Entry 7L1R (electron microscopy, 3.10 A resolution); this record covers chains E and G of the 7 polymer chains in the assembly.

[Chain E]
Molecule: ATP synthase subunit beta
Organism: Bacillus sp. (strain PS3)
Notes: EC 7.1.2.2
Reference sequence: A0A0M4U1P9 (A0A0M4U1P9_BACP3); residue numbers follow UniProt; this construct covers 1-473
Sequence (484 residues; row label = number of the first residue in the row; numbers below 1 keep their minus sign (Met-10 is residue -10)):
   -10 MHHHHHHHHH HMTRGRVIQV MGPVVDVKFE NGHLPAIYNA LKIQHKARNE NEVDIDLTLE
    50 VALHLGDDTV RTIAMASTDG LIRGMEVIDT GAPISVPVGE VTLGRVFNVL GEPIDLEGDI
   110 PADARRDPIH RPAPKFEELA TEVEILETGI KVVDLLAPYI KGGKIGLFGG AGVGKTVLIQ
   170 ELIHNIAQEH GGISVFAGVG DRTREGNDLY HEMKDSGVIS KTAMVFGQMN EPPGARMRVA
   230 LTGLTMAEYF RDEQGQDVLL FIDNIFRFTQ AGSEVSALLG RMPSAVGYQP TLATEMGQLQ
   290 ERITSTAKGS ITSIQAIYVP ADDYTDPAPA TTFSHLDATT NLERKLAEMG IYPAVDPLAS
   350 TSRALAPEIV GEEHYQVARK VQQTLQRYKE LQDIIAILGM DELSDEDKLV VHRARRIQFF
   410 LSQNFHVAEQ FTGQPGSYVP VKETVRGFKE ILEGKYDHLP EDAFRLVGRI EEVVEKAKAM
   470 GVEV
Unresolved in the structure: -10 to 0, 471-473
Sequence notes: expression tag (-10 to 0); conflict Asp190 (Glu in A0A0M4U1P9)
Ion coordination: Mg2+: Thr165 (together with ADP)
Ligand contacts: ADP (adenosine-5'-diphosphate): Ala160, Gly161, Val162, Gly163, Lys164, Thr165, Val166, Tyr341, Phe414, Ala417, Phe420

[Chain G]
Molecule: ATP synthase gamma chain
Organism: Bacillus sp. (strain PS3)
Reference sequence: A0A0M4TPJ7 (A0A0M4TPJ7_BACP3); residues 4-288 here correspond to UniProt positions 1-285 (UniProt number = residue number - 3)
Sequence (285 residues; row label = number of the first residue in the row):
     4 MASLRDIKTR INATKKTSQI TKAMEMVSTS KLNRAEQNAK SFVPYMEKIQ EVVANVALGA
    64 GGASHPMLVS RPVKKTGYLV ITSDRGLAGA YNSNVLRLVY QTIQKRHACP DEYAIIVIGR
   124 VGLSFFRKRN MPVILDITRL PDQPSFADIK EIARKTVGLF ADGTFDELYM YYNHYVSAIQ
   184 QEVTERKLLP LTDLAENKQR TVYEFEPSQE ECLDVLLPQY AESLIYGALL DAKASEHAAR
   244 MTAMKNATDN ANELIRTLTL SYNRARQAAI TQEITEIVAG ANALQ
Unresolved in the structure: 4-5, 288
Sequence notes: conflict Cys112 (Ser109 in A0A0M4TPJ7), Cys215 (Ile212 in A0A0M4TPJ7)

[Interface between chain E and chain G]
Pairs across the interface (16; chain E residue first):
  Pro272(E) with Ile277(G), hydrophobic
  Ala274(E) with Thr274(G)
  Val275(E) with Gln270(G); Thr274(G)
  Gly276(E) with Ile277(G)
  Asp312(E) with Asn266(G); Arg269(G), salt bridge; Gln270(G), hydrogen bond
  Thr314(E) with Gln270(G), hydrogen bond
  Asp315(E) with Arg269(G), salt bridge
  Asp382(E) with Lys25(G), salt bridge; Met29(G)
  Ile386(E) with Met29(G), hydrophobic
  Leu387(E) with Thr32(G); Asn36(G)
  Glu391(E) with Asn36(G), hydrogen bond
Other interface residues (no listed pair), chain E (14 interface residues in all): Met271, Ala310, Pro316
Other interface residues (no listed pair), chain G (12 interface residues in all): Ser33, Ile273, Val281

[Summary]
14 residues of chain E and 12 residues of chain G are in contact; the contacts include 3 hydrogen bonds and 3
salt bridges. Among the polar pairs are Asp312(E)-Arg269(G), Asp315(E)-Arg269(G) and Asp382(E)-Lys25(G).
Ligands of chain E: ADP.
Here chain E is ATP synthase subunit beta and chain G is ATP synthase gamma chain, both from Bacillus sp.
(strain PS3). Entry 7L1R (PS3 F1-ATPase Hydrolysis Dwell) was determined by electron microscopy together with
7L1Q and 7L1S from the same study.
